8SPB - chains a and c of the 6 polymer chains in the assembly; structure by electron microscopy, 3.20 A resolution.

# Chain a
Molecule: Caspase-4 subunit p20
Source organism: Homo sapiens
UniProtKB: P49662 (CASP4_HUMAN); numbering as in UniProt (aligned over 94-270)
Sequence (207 residues; numbered 64 to 270; the number before each row is that of its first residue):
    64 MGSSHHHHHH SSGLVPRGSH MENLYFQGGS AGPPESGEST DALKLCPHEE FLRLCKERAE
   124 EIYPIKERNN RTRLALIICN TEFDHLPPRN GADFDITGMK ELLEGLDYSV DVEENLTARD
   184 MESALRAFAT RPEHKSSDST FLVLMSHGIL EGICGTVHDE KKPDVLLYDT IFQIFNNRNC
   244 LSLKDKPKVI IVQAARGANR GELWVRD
Unresolved in the structure: 64-104
Construct notes: expression tag (64-93); conflict A258 (Cys in P49662)
Curated features (UniProtKB/Swiss-Prot):
  - active site: H210
  - mutagenesis: R152 (R152A: Abolished ability to cleave IL18), I212 (I212D: Abolished ability to cleave IL18; when associated with D-261), A261 (A261D: Abolished ability to cleave IL18; when associated with D-212), W267 (W267L/N: Abolished interaction with Gasdermin-D (GSDMD) and ability to mediate its cleavage. Abolished binding to IL18 and ability to mediate its cleavage), R269 (R269D: Abolished binding to IL18 and ability to mediate its cleavage), D270 (D270A: Abolished autoprocessing and ability to form a heterotetramer composed of Caspase-4 subunit p10 and Caspase-4 subunit p20, preventing ability to cleave GSDMD and induce pyroptosis)
What the authors report for this chain:
  - mutagenesis - W267N (more than 100-fold), R269D: decreased catalytic activity with Interleukin-18 (chain c)
  - mutagenesis - W267N: decreased catalytic activity on Ac-WEHD-pNA
  - mutagenesis - W267N, R269D: decreased signaling in response to Cytosolic LPS
  - mutagenesis - W267N: abolished catalytic activity
  - mutagenesis - R269D: decreased catalytic activity on LPS electroporation

# Chain c
Molecule: Interleukin-18
Source organism: Homo sapiens
UniProtKB: Q14116 (IL18_HUMAN); residues 6-193 here = UniProt positions 6-193
Sequence (188 residues; numbered 6 to 193; the number before each row is that of its first residue):
     6 VEDNCINFVA MKFIDNTLYF IAEDDENLES DYFGKLESKL SVIRNLNDQV LFIDQGNRPL
    66 FEDMTDSDCR DNAPRTIFII SMYKDSQPRG MAVTISVKCE KISTLSCENK IISFKEMNPP
   126 DNIKDTKSDI IFFQRSVPGH DNKMQFESSS YEGYFLACEK ERDLFKLILK KEDELGDRSI
   186 MFTVQNED
Unresolved in the structure: 53-80
Curated features (UniProtKB/Swiss-Prot):
  - site (Cleavage): D36, Y37, D71, S72
  - mutagenesis: N12 (N12A: Strongly decreased processing by CASP4 or CASP5; when associated with A-28), E28 (E28A: Strongly decreased processing by CASP4 or CASP5; when associated with A-12), L33 to S35 (Abolished processing by CASP1, CASP4 or CASP5 and maturation), D36 (D36A: Abolished processing by CASP1 or CASP4 or CASP5 and maturation), Y37 to F38 (Does not strongly affect cleavage by CASP4), F38 (F38D: Abolished ability to bind the IL18R1 receptor without affecting its processing by CASP4), K40 (K40A: Reduces binding to IL18R1 and the ability to induce IFNG production), L41 (L41A: Impairs binding to IL18R1 and the ability to induce IFNG production), K44 (K44A: Reduces binding to IL18R1 and the ability to induce IFNG production), V47 to I48 (Decreased binding to CASP4), R49 (R49A: Reduces binding to IL18R1 and the ability to induce IFNG production), D53 (D53A: Reduces binding to IL18R1 and the ability to induce IFNG production), 17 further mutagenesis entries in UniProt
What the authors report for this chain:
  - mutagenesis - V47N/I48N, E192K/D193K: decreased catalytic activity with Caspase-4 subunit p20 (chain a)
  - mutagenesis - E192K/D193K: decreased signaling

# Chain a / chain c interface
Pairs across the interface - 24 pairs, chain a then chain c:
  R152(a) with D36(c), salt bridge
  N153(a) with E34(c)
  S209(a) with D36(c)
  H210(a) with D36(c)
  G211(a) with D36(c)
  I212(a) with F38(c), hydrophobic
  H221(a) with F38(c)
  Q256(a) with D36(c)
  A258(a) with D36(c); Y37(c), hydrophobic
  A261(a) with Y37(c), hydrophobic
  N262(a) with V6(c); E7(c), hydrogen bond
  R263(a) with N9(c), hydrogen bond (side chain-backbone); C10(c)
  E265(a) with N12(c)
  W267(a) with N12(c); I48(c); L51(c), hydrophobic; Q190(c)
  R269(a) with Q190(c); N191(c), hydrogen bond (side chain-backbone); E192(c), salt bridge; D193(c)
Interface residues without a listed pair, chain a (19 interface residues in all): L149, P150, C217, A257
Interface residues without a listed pair, chain c (18 interface residues in all): E28, S35, G39

# In short
The interface between chain a and chain c involves 19 residues on one side and 18 on the other, with 3
hydrogen bonds and 2 salt bridges. Among the polar pairs are R152(a)-D36(c), R269(a)-E192(c) and
N262(a)-E7(c). The paper reports that W267N and R269D of chain a reduce catalytic activity with Interleukin-18
(chain c); W267N and R269D of chain a reduce signaling in response to Cytosolic LPS.
Here chain a is Caspase-4 subunit p20 and chain c is Interleukin-18, both from Homo sapiens. Entry 8SPB
(Caspase-4/Pro-IL-18 complex) was determined by electron microscopy.
